6EU0 - chains A and S of the 22 polymer chains in the assembly; structure by electron microscopy, 4.00 A resolution.

Chain A:
Name: DNA-directed RNA polymerase III subunit RPC1
From: Saccharomyces cerevisiae (strain ATCC 204508 / S288c)
Notes: EC 2.7.7.6
Reference sequence: P04051 (RPC1_YEAST); numbering as in UniProt (aligned over 1-1460)
Sequence (1460 residues; row label = number of the first residue in the row):
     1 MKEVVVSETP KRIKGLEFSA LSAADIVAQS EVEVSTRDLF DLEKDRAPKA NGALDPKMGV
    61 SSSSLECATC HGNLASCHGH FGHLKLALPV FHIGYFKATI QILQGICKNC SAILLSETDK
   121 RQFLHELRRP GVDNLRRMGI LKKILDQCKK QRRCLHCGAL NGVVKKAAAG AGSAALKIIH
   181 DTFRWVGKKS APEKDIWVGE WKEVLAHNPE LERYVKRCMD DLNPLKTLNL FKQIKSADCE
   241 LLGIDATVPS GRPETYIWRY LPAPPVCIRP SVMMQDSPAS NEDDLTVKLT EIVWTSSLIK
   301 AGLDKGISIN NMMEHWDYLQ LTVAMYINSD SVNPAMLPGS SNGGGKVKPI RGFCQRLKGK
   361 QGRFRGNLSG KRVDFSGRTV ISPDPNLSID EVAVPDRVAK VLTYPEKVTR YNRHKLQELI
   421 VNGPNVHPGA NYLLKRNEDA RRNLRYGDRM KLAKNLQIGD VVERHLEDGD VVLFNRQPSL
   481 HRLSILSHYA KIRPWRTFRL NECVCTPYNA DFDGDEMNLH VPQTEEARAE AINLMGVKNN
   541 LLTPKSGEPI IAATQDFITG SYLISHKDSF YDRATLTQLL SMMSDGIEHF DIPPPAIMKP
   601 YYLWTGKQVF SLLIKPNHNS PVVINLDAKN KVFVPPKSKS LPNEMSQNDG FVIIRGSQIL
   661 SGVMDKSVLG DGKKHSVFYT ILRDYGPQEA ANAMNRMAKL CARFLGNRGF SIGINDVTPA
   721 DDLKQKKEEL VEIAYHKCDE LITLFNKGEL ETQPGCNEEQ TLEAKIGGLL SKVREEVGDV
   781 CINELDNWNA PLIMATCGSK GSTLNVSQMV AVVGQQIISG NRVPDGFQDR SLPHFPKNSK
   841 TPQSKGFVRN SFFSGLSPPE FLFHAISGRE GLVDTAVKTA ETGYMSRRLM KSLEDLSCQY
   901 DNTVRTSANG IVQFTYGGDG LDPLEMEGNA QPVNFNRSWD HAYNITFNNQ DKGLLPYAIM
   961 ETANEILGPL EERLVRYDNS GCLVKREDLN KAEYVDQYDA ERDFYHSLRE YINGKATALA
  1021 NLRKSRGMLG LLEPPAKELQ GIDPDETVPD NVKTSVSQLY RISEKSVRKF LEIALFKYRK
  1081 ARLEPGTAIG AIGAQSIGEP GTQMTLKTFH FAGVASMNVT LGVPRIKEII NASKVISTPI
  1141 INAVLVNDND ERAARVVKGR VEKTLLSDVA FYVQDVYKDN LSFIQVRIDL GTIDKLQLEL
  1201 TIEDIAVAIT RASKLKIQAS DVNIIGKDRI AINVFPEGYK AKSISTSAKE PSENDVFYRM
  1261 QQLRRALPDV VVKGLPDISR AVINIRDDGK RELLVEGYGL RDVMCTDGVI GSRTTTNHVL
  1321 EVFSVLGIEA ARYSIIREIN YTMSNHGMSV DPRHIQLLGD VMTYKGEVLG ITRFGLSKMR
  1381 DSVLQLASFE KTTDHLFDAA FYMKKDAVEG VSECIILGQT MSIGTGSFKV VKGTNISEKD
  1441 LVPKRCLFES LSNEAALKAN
Disordered / not traced: 335-346, 1110-1115, 1234-1254
Ion coordination: Zn2+ site 1: Cys-77, His-80; Zn2+ site 2: Cys-107, Cys-110, Cys-154, Cys-157; Mg2+ near Asp-511 (its only coordinating residue here)
Swiss-Prot annotation at these positions:
  - region: Pro-858 to Glu-870 (Bridging helix)
  - binding site (Zn(2+)): Cys-67, Cys-70, Cys-77, His-80, Cys-107, Cys-110, Cys-154
  - binding site (Mg(2+)): Asp-511, Asp-513, Asp-515
  - mutagenesis: Thr-506 (T506I: Temperature-sensitive), Asn-509 (N509Y: Temperature-sensitive), Asn-518 (N518Q: Temperature-sensitive)
Reported in the primary citation:
  - binding site for Template (chain S): Trp-294, Tyr-318, Tyr-884

Chain S:
Molecule: Template
Sequence (70 nucleotides; each row starts with the number of its first residue):
     1 CGAAGGGTTA CTTCGCGAAC ACATAGTTGC GAAAAAAACA TTTTTTTATA GTAGCCGAAA
    61 ATAGTGGACG
Disordered / not traced: 25-28, 62-70

Interface between chain A and chain S:
Contacting residue pairs - 23 pairs, chain A then chain S:
  Lys-150(A) with DG7(S), salt bridge to the phosphate
  Arg-152(A) with DG6(S), salt bridge to the phosphate
  Ala-171(A) with DG15(S), phosphate contact
  Lys-188(A) with DA4(S), sugar contact
  Glu-291(A) with DG29(S), phosphate contact
  Trp-294(A) with DG29(S), base contact
  Tyr-318(A) with DG29(S), hydrogen bond to the phosphate
  Lys-360(A) with DA18(S), salt bridge to the phosphate
  Arg-372(A) with DC22(S), salt bridge to the phosphate
  Arg-378(A) with DA21(S), hydrogen bond to the phosphate; DC22(S), hydrogen bond to the sugar
  Gln-477(A) with DA21(S), sugar contact
  Pro-478(A) with DC20(S), base contact; DA21(S), base contact
  Glu-516(A) with DA23(S), phosphate contact
  Ala-876(A) with DA19(S), hydrogen bond to the base
  Thr-879(A) with DA19(S), hydrogen bond to the base
  Ala-880(A) with DA19(S), base contact
  Tyr-884(A) with DA18(S), sugar contact
  Arg-887(A) with DA18(S), salt bridge to the phosphate; DC20(S), phosphate contact
  Glu-1390(A) with DC16(S), phosphate contact; DG17(S), phosphate contact
Also at the interface, not in a pair above, chain A (25 interface residues in all): Lys-166, Gly-170, Asn-311, Lys-358, Arg-365, Thr-1393

In short:
The interface between chain A and chain S involves 25 residues on one side and 13 on the other, with 5
hydrogen bonds and 5 salt bridges. Polar contacts include Ala-876(A)/DA19(S), Thr-879(A)/DA19(S) and
Arg-378(A)/DC22(S). The paper reports a binding site for Template (chain S) at Trp-294(A), Tyr-318(A) and
Tyr-884(A).
Here chain A is DNA-directed RNA polymerase III subunit RPC1 (Saccharomyces cerevisiae (strain ATCC 204508 /
S288c)) and chain S is Template. Entry 6EU0 (RNA Polymerase III open pre-initiation complex (OC-PIC)) was
determined by electron microscopy, deposited together with 6EU1, 6EU2 and 6EU3.
